Entry 4U5F (X-ray diffraction, 3.70 A resolution); this record covers chains A and D of the 6 polymer chains in the assembly.

Chain A (and D):
Molecule: Glutamate receptor 2
Source organism: Rattus norvegicus
Notes: chain D of this document is another copy of the same molecule, construct and numbering; everything in this record applies to it too
Reference sequence: P19491 (GRIA2_RAT); aligned to UniProt positions 25-838 over residues 6-824 (the alignment contains insertions or deletions, so no single offset holds)
Amino-acid sequence (814 residues; row label = number of the first residue in the row; note: 5 numbers in that range are skipped by the numbering (no residue carries them; nothing is unmodelled there)):
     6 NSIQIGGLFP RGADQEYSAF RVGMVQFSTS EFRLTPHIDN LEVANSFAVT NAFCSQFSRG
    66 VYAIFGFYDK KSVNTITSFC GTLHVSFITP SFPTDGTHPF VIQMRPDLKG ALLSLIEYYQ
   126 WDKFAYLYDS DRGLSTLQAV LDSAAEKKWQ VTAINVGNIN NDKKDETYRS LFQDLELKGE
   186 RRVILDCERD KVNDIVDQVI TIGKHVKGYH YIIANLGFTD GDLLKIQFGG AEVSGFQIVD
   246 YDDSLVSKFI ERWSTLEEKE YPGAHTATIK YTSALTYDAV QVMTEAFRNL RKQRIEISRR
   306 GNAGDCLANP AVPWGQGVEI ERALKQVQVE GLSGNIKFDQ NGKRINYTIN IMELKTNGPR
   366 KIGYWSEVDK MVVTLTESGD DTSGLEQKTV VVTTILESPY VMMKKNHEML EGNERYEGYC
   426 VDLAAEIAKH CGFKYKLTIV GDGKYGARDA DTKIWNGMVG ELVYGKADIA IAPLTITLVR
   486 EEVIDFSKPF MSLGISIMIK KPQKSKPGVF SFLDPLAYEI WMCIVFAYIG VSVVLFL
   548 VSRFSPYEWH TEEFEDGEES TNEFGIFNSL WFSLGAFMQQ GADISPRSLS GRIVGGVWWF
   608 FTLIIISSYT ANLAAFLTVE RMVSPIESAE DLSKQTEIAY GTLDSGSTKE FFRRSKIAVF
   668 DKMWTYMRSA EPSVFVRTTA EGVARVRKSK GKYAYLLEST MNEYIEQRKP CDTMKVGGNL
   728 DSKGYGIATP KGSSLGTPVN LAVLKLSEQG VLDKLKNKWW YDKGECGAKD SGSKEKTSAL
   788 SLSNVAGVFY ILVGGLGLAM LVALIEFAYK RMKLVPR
Unresolved in the structure: 383-390, 548-596, 776-787, 815-824 (chain D: 382-386, 548-596, 775-782, 815-824)
Disulfide bonds: Cys-59/Cys-311, Cys-718/Cys-773
Covalently attached groups: N-acetylglucosamine (NAG) linked to Asn-351
Differences from the reference sequence: engineered mutation Gly-184 (Lys203 in P19491), Glu-237 (Asn256 in P19491), Asp-385 (Asn406 in P19491), Gln-392 (Asn413 in P19491), Glu-565 (Ser586 in P19491), Ala-589 (Cys610 in P19491), Ala-815 (Cys836 in P19491), Arg-818 (Ser839 in P19491), Met-819 (Arg840 in P19491), Lys-820 (Ala841 in P19491), Leu-821 (Glu842 in P19491), Val-822 (Ala843 in P19491), Pro-823 (Lys844 in P19491)
Ligand contacts:
  - FWF (N,N'-[biphenyl-4,4'-diyldi(2R)propane-2,1-diyl]dipropane-2-sulfonamide): Ile-481, Lys-493, Pro-494, Phe-495, Met-496, Ser-497, Ser-729, Lys-730, Gly-731, Val-750, Leu-751, Ser-754
  - 3-(carboxymethyl)-4-isopropenylproline (KAI): Glu-402, Tyr-450, Pro-478, Leu-479, Thr-480, Arg-485, Leu-650, Ser-652, Gly-653, Ser-654, Thr-655, Glu-705, Met-708, Tyr-732
Swiss-Prot annotation at these positions:
  - binding site (L-glutamate): Thr-482
  - glycosylation: Asn-351 (N-linked (GlcNAc...) asparagine)
What the authors report for this chain:
  - mutagenesis - I633A, I633E: decreased signaling
  - mutagenesis - I633A, I633E: unchanged expression

How chain A and chain D interact:
Pairs across the interface - 72 pairs, chain A then chain D:
  Ile-481(A) / Leu-751(D)  hydrophobic
  Thr-482(A) / Glu-755(D)
  Leu-483(A) / Leu-748(D)  hydrophobic
  Leu-483(A) / Leu-751(D)  hydrophobic
  Leu-483(A) / Lys-752(D)
  Leu-483(A) / Glu-755(D)  hydrogen bond (backbone-side chain)
  Glu-486(A) / Lys-493(D)  salt bridge
  Glu-486(A) / Asn-747(D)
  Glu-486(A) / Leu-751(D)
  Phe-491(A) / Lys-493(D)  hydrogen bond (backbone-side chain)
  Ser-492(A) / Lys-493(D)
  Lys-493(A) / Glu-486(D)  salt bridge
  Lys-493(A) / Phe-491(D)  hydrogen bond (side chain-backbone)
  Lys-493(A) / Ser-492(D)
  Lys-493(A) / Lys-493(D)
  Ile-613(A) / Leu-610(D)  hydrophobic
  Tyr-616(A) / Ile-611(D)
  Tyr-616(A) / Ser-614(D)
  Thr-617(A) / Ser-614(D)  hydrogen bond
  Thr-617(A) / Thr-617(D)
  Thr-617(A) / Ala-618(D)
  Leu-620(A) / Ser-615(D)
  Leu-620(A) / Ala-618(D)
  Ala-621(A) / Ala-618(D)
  Leu-624(A) / Ala-618(D)
  Leu-624(A) / Asn-619(D)
  Leu-624(A) / Ala-622(D)
  Thr-625(A) / Ala-622(D)
  Thr-625(A) / Thr-625(D)
  Thr-625(A) / Val-626(D)
  Arg-628(A) / Val-626(D)
  Met-629(A) / Val-626(D)
  Arg-661(A) / Glu-755(D)  salt bridge
  Ser-729(A) / Ser-754(D)
  Ser-729(A) / Asp-760(D)
  Asn-747(A) / Glu-486(D)
  Leu-748(A) / Leu-483(D)
  Leu-748(A) / Glu-486(D)
  Leu-751(A) / Ile-481(D)  hydrophobic
  Leu-751(A) / Thr-482(D)
  Leu-751(A) / Leu-483(D)
  Leu-751(A) / Glu-486(D)
  Lys-752(A) / Leu-483(D)
  Glu-755(A) / Thr-482(D)
  Glu-755(A) / Leu-483(D)  hydrogen bond (side chain-backbone)
  Asp-760(A) / Ser-729(D)
  Ser-788(A) / Ala-522(D)
  Ser-788(A) / Ile-525(D)
  Leu-789(A) / Glu-524(D)
  Val-792(A) / Ile-612(D)  hydrophobic
  Val-795(A) / Phe-608(D)  hydrophobic
  Val-795(A) / Ile-611(D)  hydrophobic
  Phe-796(A) / Cys-528(D)
  Phe-796(A) / Ile-529(D)
  Phe-796(A) / Ala-532(D)  hydrophobic
  Phe-796(A) / Phe-608(D)  hydrophobic
  Ile-798(A) / Val-604(D)
  Ile-798(A) / Phe-607(D)  hydrophobic
  Leu-799(A) / Ala-532(D)  hydrophobic
  Leu-799(A) / Val-536(D)  hydrophobic
  Leu-799(A) / Val-604(D)  hydrophobic
  Leu-799(A) / Phe-608(D)  hydrophobic
  Leu-803(A) / Val-536(D)  hydrophobic
  Leu-803(A) / Val-539(D)  hydrophobic
  Leu-803(A) / Val-601(D)  hydrophobic
  Leu-805(A) / Ile-600(D)  hydrophobic
  Ala-806(A) / Ser-597(D)
  Ala-806(A) / Val-601(D)  hydrophobic
  Met-807(A) / Leu-542(D)  hydrophobic
  Val-809(A) / Ser-597(D)
  Ala-810(A) / Ser-597(D)
  Glu-813(A) / Ser-597(D)
Other interface residues (no listed pair), chain A (47 interface residues in all): Glu-487, Pro-494, Trp-526, Thr-609, Val-630, Phe-658, Ser-754, Gln-756, Gly-802
Other interface residues (no listed pair), chain D (50 interface residues in all): Glu-487, Pro-494, Pro-520, Gly-535, Trp-605, Trp-606, Ala-621, Phe-658, Ile-664

Overview:
Chain A and chain D form an interface of 47 and 50 residues respectively; the contacts include 5 hydrogen
bonds and 3 salt bridges. Polar pairs include Glu-486(A)/Lys-493(D), Arg-661(A)/Glu-755(D) and
Leu-483(A)/Glu-755(D). The paper reports that I633A and I633E of chain A reduce signaling; I633A and I633E of
chain A leave expression unchanged.
Chain A and chain D are both Glutamate receptor 2 (Rattus norvegicus); the structure, Crystal structure of
GluA2, con-ikot-ikot snail toxin, partial agonist KA and postitive modulator (R,R)-2b complex, GluA2cryst2
..., was determined by X-ray diffraction together with 4U5B, 4U5C, 4U5D and 4U5E from the same study.
